Entry 1XDL (X-ray diffraction, 3.00 A resolution); this record covers chains A and B.

# Chain A (and B)
Molecule: Fructose-bisphosphate aldolase B
Source organism: Homo sapiens
Notes: EC 4.1.2.13; chain B of this document is another copy of the same molecule, construct and numbering; everything in this record applies to it too
UniProt: P05062 (ALDOB_HUMAN); residue numbers follow UniProt; this construct covers 1-363
Sequence (365 residues; each row starts with the number of its first residue; numbers below 1 keep their minus sign (Gly-1 is residue -1)):
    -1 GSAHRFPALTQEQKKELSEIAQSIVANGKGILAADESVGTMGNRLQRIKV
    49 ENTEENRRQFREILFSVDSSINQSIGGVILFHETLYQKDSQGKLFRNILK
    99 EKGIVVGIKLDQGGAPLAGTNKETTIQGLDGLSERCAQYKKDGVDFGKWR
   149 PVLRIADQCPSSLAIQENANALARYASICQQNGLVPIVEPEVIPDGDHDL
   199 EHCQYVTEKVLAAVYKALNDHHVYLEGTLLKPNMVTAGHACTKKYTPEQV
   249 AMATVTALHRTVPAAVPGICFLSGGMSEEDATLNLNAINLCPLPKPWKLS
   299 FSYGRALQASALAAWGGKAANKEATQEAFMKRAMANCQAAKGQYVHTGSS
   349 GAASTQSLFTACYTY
Unresolved in the structure: -1 to 5, 110-124, 153-158, 193-198, 235-242, 344-363 (chain B: -1 to 3, 110-125, 149-158, 190-199, 236-242, 346-363)
Sequence notes: cloning artifact (-1 to 0); engineered mutation Pro149 (Ala in P05062)
Curated features (UniProtKB/Swiss-Prot):
  - modified residue: Lys13 (N6-succinyllysine)

# How chain A and chain B interact
Residue-residue contacts (26; chain A residue first):
  Ala210(A) with Lys214(B); Asn217(B)
  Lys214(A) with Ala210(B); Lys214(B)
  Asn217(A) with Lys207(B); Ala210(B)
  Tyr222(A) with Arg258(B)
  Leu223(A) with Arg258(B)
  Glu224(A) with Thr254(B); Arg258(B), salt bridge
  His257(A) with Pro261(B); Ala262(B), hydrogen bond (backbone-backbone); Ala263(B), hydrogen bond (backbone-backbone)
  Arg258(A) with Leu223(B); Glu224(B), salt bridge; Pro261(B); Ala263(B)
  Pro261(A) with His257(B); Arg258(B)
  Ala262(A) with His257(B), hydrogen bond (backbone-backbone); Pro292(B); Pro294(B)
  Ala263(A) with His257(B), hydrogen bond (backbone-backbone); Arg258(B)
  Pro292(A) with Ala262(B)
  Pro294(A) with Ala262(B)
Interface residues without a listed pair, chain A (17 interface residues in all): Lys207, Ala211, Thr254, Thr259
Interface residues without a listed pair, chain B (18 interface residues in all): Glu206, Ala211, Tyr222, Thr259

# Overview
17 residues of chain A face 18 of chain B across their interface, with 4 hydrogen bonds and 2 salt bridges.
Polar contacts include Glu224(A)-Arg258(B), His257(A)-Ala262(B) and His257(A)-Ala263(B).
Both chains are Fructose-bisphosphate aldolase B (Homo sapiens). Entry 1XDL (Structure of human aldolase B
associated with hereditary fructose intolerance (A149P), at 277K) was determined by X-ray diffraction (same
publication as 1XDM).
